Entry 7TMZ (X-ray diffraction, 2.20 A resolution); this record covers chains A and B of the 4 polymer chains in the assembly.

# Chain A
Protein: Integrin alpha-IIb
Source organism: Homo sapiens
Reference sequence: P08514 (ITA2B_HUMAN); residues 1-454 here correspond to UniProt positions 32-485 (UniProt number = residue number + 31)
Chain sequence (454 residues; row label = number of the first residue in the row):
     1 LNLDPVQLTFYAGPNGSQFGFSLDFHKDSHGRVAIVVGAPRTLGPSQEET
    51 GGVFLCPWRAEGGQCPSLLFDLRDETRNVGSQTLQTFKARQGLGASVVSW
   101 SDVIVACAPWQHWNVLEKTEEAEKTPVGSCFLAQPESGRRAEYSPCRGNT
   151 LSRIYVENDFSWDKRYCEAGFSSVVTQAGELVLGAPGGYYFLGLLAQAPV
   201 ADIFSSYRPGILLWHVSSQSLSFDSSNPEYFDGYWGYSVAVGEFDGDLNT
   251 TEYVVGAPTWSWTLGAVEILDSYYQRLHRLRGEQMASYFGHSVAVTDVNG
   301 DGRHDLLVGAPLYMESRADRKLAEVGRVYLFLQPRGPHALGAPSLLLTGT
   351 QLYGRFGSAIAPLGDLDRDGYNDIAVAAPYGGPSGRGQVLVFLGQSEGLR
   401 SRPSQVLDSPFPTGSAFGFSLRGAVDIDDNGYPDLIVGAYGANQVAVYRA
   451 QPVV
Disulfides: C56-C65, C107-C130, C146-C167
Ion coordination: Ca2+ site 1: E243, D245, D247, T250, E252; Ca2+ site 2: D297, N299, D301, R303, D305; Ca2+ site 3: D365, D367, D369, Y371, D373; Ca2+ site 4: D426, D428, N430, Y432, D434
Residues lining bound ligands: I7R ((4-{[(5S)-3-{4-[(E)-imino(4-methylpiperazin-1-yl)methyl]phenyl}-4,5-dihydro-1,2-oxazol-5-yl]methyl}piperazin-1-yl)acetic acid): D159, F160, S161, Y189, Y190, L192, D224, S225, S226, F231
Curated features (UniProtKB/Swiss-Prot):
  - binding site (Ca(2+)): E243, D245, D247, T250, E252, D297, N299, D301, R303, D305, D365, D367, D369, Y371, D373, D426, D428, N430, Y432, D434
  - glycosylation (N-linked (GlcNAc...) asparagine): N15, N249

# Chain B
Protein: Integrin beta-3
Source organism: Homo sapiens
Reference sequence: P05106 (ITB3_HUMAN); residues 1-471 here correspond to UniProt positions 27-497 (UniProt number = residue number + 26)
Chain sequence (471 residues; each row starts with the number of its first residue):
     1 GPNICTTRGVSSCQQCLAVSPMCAWCSDEALPLGSPRCDLKENLLKDNCA
    51 PESIEFPVSEARVLEDRPLSDKGSGDSSQVTQVSPQRIALRLRPDDSKNF
   101 SIQVRQVEDYPVDIYYLMDLSYSMKDDLWSIQNLGTKLATQMRKLTSNLR
   151 IGFGAFVDKPVSPYMYISPPEALENPCYDMKTTCLPMFGYKHVLTLTDQV
   201 TRFNEEVKKQSVSRNRDAPEGGFDAIMQATVCDEKIGWRNDASHLLVFTT
   251 DAKTHIALDGRLAGIVQPNDGQCHVGSDNHYSASTTMDYPSLGLMTEKLS
   301 QKNINLIFAVTENVVNLYQNYSELIPGTTVGVLSMDSSNVLQLIVDAYGK
   351 IRSKVELEVRDLPEELSLSFNATCLNNEVIPGLKSCMGLKIGDTVSFSIE
   401 AKVRGCPQEKEKSFTIKPVGFKDSLIVQVTFDCDCACQAQAEPNSHRCNN
   451 GNGTFECGVCRCGPGWLGSQC
Unresolved in the structure: 467-471
Disulfides: C5-C23, C13-C435, C16-C38, C26-C49, C177-C184, C232-C273, C374-C386, C406-C433, C437-C457, C448-C460
Covalent attachments: N-acetylglucosamine (NAG) linked to N99, N320, N371
Ion coordination: Mg2+: S121, E220 (together with I7R); Ca2+ site 1: S123, D126, D127, M335; Ca2+ site 2: D158, N215, D217, P219, E220
Residues lining bound ligands: I7R ((4-{[(5S)-3-{4-[(E)-imino(4-methylpiperazin-1-yl)methyl]phenyl}-4,5-dihydro-1,2-oxazol-5-yl]methyl}piperazin-1-yl)acetic acid): S121, Y122, S213, R214, N215, R216, D217, A218, E220
Curated features (UniProtKB/Swiss-Prot):
  - region: C177 to C184 (Involved in CX3CL1-, NRG1-, FGF1- and IGF1-binding), Q267 to M287 (CX3CL1-binding)
  - binding site (Mg(2+)): S121, S123, E220
  - binding site (Ca(2+)): S123, D126, D127, D158, N215, D217, P219, E220, D251, M335
  - glycosylation (N-linked (GlcNAc...) asparagine): N99, N320, N371, N452
Reported in the primary citation:
  - Mg2+ coordination through a water molecule: S123
  - mutagenesis - N305T (6-fold): increased binding to FITC-echistatin

# How chain A and chain B interact
Pairs across the interface (64):
  F21(A) - R261(B)
  F21(A) - V266(B)  hydrophobic
  R41(A) - G264(B)  hydrogen bond (side chain-backbone)
  W110(A) - R261(B)  hydrogen bond (side chain-backbone)
  W110(A) - L262(B)  hydrogen bond (side chain-backbone)
  W110(A) - G264(B)
  H112(A) - S162(B)  hydrogen bond
  H112(A) - I167(B)
  E121(A) - S168(B)  hydrogen bond
  E121(A) - P169(B)
  E123(A) - S168(B)
  E123(A) - R216(B)  salt bridge
  K124(A) - I167(B)
  K124(A) - S168(B)  hydrogen bond (backbone-side chain)
  T125(A) - R216(B)
  P126(A) - S162(B)
  P126(A) - P163(B)  hydrophobic
  Y166(A) - R216(B)
  E168(A) - P163(B)
  E168(A) - L262(B)
  F171(A) - R261(B)
  Y190(A) - R216(B)  hydrogen bond (side chain-backbone)
  F191(A) - D217(B)
  F231(A) - K253(B)  hydrogen bond (backbone-side chain)
  D232(A) - P219(B)
  D232(A) - K253(B)  salt bridge
  Y234(A) - H255(B)
  Y234(A) - D259(B)
  Y234(A) - L262(B)  hydrophobic
  Y237(A) - L258(B)  hydrogen bond (side chain-backbone)
  Y237(A) - R261(B)
  T259(A) - D259(B)
  W262(A) - K253(B)
  W262(A) - L317(B)
  T263(A) - I256(B)
  T263(A) - Y321(B)  hydrogen bond
  M285(A) - L317(B)  hydrophobic
  M285(A) - N320(B)
  M285(A) - Y321(B)  hydrophobic
  M285(A) - L324(B)
  A286(A) - I256(B)  hydrophobic
  A286(A) - L292(B)  hydrophobic
  Y288(A) - I256(B)  hydrophobic
  Y288(A) - A257(B)
  Y288(A) - L258(B)  hydrogen bond (side chain-backbone)
  Y288(A) - D259(B)  hydrogen bond
  H291(A) - L258(B)
  P311(A) - L258(B)  hydrophobic
  L312(A) - A257(B)  hydrophobic
  L312(A) - L258(B)  hydrophobic
  M314(A) - G293(B)
  M314(A) - L324(B)  hydrophobic
  D319(A) - K384(B)  salt bridge
  K321(A) - E358(B)  salt bridge
  L322(A) - L324(B)
  E324(A) - S291(B)  hydrogen bond
  Y353(A) - G293(B)  hydrogen bond (side chain-backbone)
  Y353(A) - L294(B)
  Y353(A) - E297(B)  hydrogen bond
  R355(A) - L258(B)
  R355(A) - P268(B)
  Y380(A) - P268(B)
  F419(A) - R261(B)
  Y440(A) - V266(B)
Also at the interface, not in a pair above, chain A (44 interface residues in all): Q18, A95, N114, P186, G187, Q284, R320
Also at the interface, not in a pair above, chain B (35 interface residues in all): Y166, Y178, A218, A263, P326

# Overview
Chain A and chain B form an interface of 44 and 35 residues respectively, with 15 hydrogen bonds and 4 salt
bridges. Among the polar pairs are E123(A)-R216(B), D232(A)-K253(B) and D319(A)-K384(B). The paper reports
that N305T of chain B increases binding to FITC-echistatin; water-mediated Mg2+ coordination by S123(B).
Here chain A is Integrin alpha-IIb and chain B is Integrin beta-3, both from Homo sapiens. Entry 7TMZ
(Integrin alpha IIB beta3 complex with BMS compound 4) was determined by X-ray diffraction together with 7L8P,
7TCT, 7TD8, 7THO, 7TPD, 7U60 and 15 further entries from the same study.
